PDB entry 8OSM | X-ray diffraction, 2.05 A resolution | chain A

Chain A:
Protein: GTPase HRas
From: Homo sapiens
Notes: EC 3.6.5.2; fragment: GTPase HRAS N-terminally processed
Reference sequence: P01112 (RASH_HUMAN); numbering as in UniProt (aligned over 1-166)
Sequence (166 residues; numbered 1 to 166; the number before each row is that of its first residue):
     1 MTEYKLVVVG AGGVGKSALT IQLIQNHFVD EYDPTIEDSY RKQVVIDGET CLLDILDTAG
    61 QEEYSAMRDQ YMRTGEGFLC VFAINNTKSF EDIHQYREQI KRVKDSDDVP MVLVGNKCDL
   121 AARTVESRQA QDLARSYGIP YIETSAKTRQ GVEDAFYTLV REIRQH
Metal / ion sites: Mg2+: Ser17, Thr35 (together with GMP-PNP)
Ligand contacts: GMP-PNP (GNP; phosphoaminophosphonic acid-guanylate ester): Ala11, Gly12, Gly13, Val14, Gly15, Lys16, Ser17, Ala18, Phe28, Val29, Asp30, Glu31, Asp33, Pro34, Thr35, Thr58, Ala59, Gly60, Gln61, Asn116, Lys117, Asp119, Leu120, Ser145, Ala146, Lys147
From the paper describing this entry:
  - Mg2+ coordination: Thr35

Overview:
Bound to chain A: GMP-PNP. Ser17 and Thr35 coordinate Mg2+. From the paper: Mg2+ coordination by Thr35.
Chain A is GTPase HRas (Homo sapiens); the structure, Gtpase hras in complex with Zn-cyclen at 200 mpa
pressure, was determined by X-ray diffraction, deposited together with 8OSN and 8OSO.
